Entry 2D6F (X-ray diffraction, 3.15 A resolution); this record covers chains B and C of the 6 polymer chains in the assembly.

Chain B:
Protein: Glutamyl-tRNA(Gln) amidotransferase subunit D
Organism: Methanothermobacter thermautotrophicus
Notes: EC 6.3.5.-
UniProtKB: O26802 (GATD_METTH); residues 1-435 here = UniProt positions 1-435
Chain sequence (435 residues; numbered 1 to 435; the number before each row is that of its first residue):
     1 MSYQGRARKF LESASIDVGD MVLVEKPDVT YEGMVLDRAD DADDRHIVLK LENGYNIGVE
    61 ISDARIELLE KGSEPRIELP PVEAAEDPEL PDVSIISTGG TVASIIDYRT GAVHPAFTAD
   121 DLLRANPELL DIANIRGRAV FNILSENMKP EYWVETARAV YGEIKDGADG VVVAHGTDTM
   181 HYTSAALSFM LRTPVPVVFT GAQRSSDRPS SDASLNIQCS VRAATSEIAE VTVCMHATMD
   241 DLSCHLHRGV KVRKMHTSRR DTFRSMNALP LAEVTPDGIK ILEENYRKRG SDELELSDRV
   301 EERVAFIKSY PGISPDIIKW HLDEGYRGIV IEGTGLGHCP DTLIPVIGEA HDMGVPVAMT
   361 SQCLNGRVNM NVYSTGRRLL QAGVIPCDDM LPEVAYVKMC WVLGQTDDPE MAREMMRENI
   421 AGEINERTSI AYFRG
Not modelled in the structure: 1, 76-85
Swiss-Prot annotation at these positions:
  - active site: T101, T177, D178, K254

Chain C:
Protein: Glutamyl-tRNA(Gln) amidotransferase subunit E
Organism: Methanothermobacter thermautotrophicus
Notes: EC 6.3.5.-
UniProtKB: O26803 (GATE_METTH); numbering as in UniProt (aligned over 1-619)
Chain sequence (619 residues; numbered 1 to 619; the number before each row is that of its first residue):
     1 MDWEKVGLKM GLEIHQQLDT ESKLFCPCRT ELTDSEPDHD IVRNLRPTQS ELGKFDRAAF
    61 EEAMRKLHFH YENYHEETCL VEADEEPPHP LNPEALEIAV TIALLLNMRV VDEFHTMRKQ
   121 VIDGSNTGGF QRTGLVATDG HLETPQGTVK IENLCLEEDA ARRIRETGDG VVFRLDRLGI
   181 PLVEITTDPS MSDPQQLREV AYQIGQILRS TRVKRGLGTI RQDLNISIRD GARVEVKGVQ
   241 DLDLIPEIVE REVKRQLSLV EIRDTLQERG AVVEDKIFDV SEVFADTESR IISSAESVLA
   301 VKLRGFDGLI GVEIQPGRRL GTEMADYAKK RGVSGIFHTD ELPAYGITEE EVRGLRDAVG
   361 ASQGDAVVMV AHERVTAENA LREVIRRAEM AIQGVPEETR KALPDGNTQY LRPLPTSSRM
   421 YLETDIPLFR IEDDLLEGIR RNLPELPSEK KERIMRDYGL SEDLASQLVK RNLVDEFEAL
   481 TEFRVDTTVI ASLLAYTLRE LRREGHDVDG LGLDELRDAI KLLEVGKISK DALRDIVACM
   541 ADEGLAAEDA ARKLNLLLLA EDEIESIIQE IVEGNLDMIS ERGMGAMGPL MGQAMGRLRG
   601 RADGKVVNRI LREKIQERL
Not modelled in the structure: 49-58, 478-485, 504-619
Ion coordination: Zn2+: C26, C28, C79, E82

Interface between chain B and chain C:
Contacting residue pairs - 26 pairs, chain B then chain C:
  R367(B) - E86(C)  salt bridge
  R367(B) - H89(C)  hydrogen bond
  N369(B) - P87(C)
  N371(B) - T424(C)
  N371(B) - D425(C)
  N371(B) - P427(C)
  V372(B) - P87(C)  hydrophobic
  V372(B) - D425(C)
  R377(B) - T424(C)
  E426(B) - P27(C)
  E426(B) - H89(C)  hydrogen bond (backbone-side chain)
  R427(B) - P27(C)
  R427(B) - C28(C)
  R427(B) - H75(C)  hydrogen bond (side chain-backbone)
  R427(B) - E76(C)  hydrogen bond (side chain-backbone)
  R427(B) - T78(C)  hydrogen bond (side chain-backbone)
  R427(B) - C79(C)
  T428(B) - C79(C)
  T428(B) - L80(C)  hydrogen bond (backbone-backbone)
  T428(B) - E86(C)  hydrogen bond
  S429(B) - H75(C)  hydrogen bond (side chain-backbone)
  I430(B) - H39(C)
  I430(B) - I41(C)  hydrophobic
  I430(B) - N73(C)
  I430(B) - L80(C)  hydrophobic
  A431(B) - H75(C)
Also at the interface, not in a pair above, chain C (17 interface residues in all): P88

Overview:
11 residues of chain B face 17 of chain C across their interface, with 8 hydrogen bonds and 1 salt bridge.
Polar pairs include R367(B)-E86(C), R367(B)-H89(C) and E426(B)-H89(C). From UniProt: 4 active-site residues on
chain B.
Here chain B is Glutamyl-tRNA(Gln) amidotransferase subunit D and chain C is Glutamyl-tRNA(Gln)
amidotransferase subunit E, both from Methanothermobacter thermautotrophicus. Entry 2D6F (Crystal structure of
Glu-tRNA(Gln) amidotransferase in the complex with tRNA(Gln)) was determined by X-ray diffraction.
